1I5B - chains A and B; structure by X-ray diffraction, 1.94 A resolution.

[Chain A (and B)]
Protein: Chemotaxis protein chea
Source organism: Thermotoga maritima
Notes: EC 2.7.3.-; fragment: domain p4; chain B of this document is another copy of the same molecule, construct and numbering; everything in this record applies to it too
UniProt: Q56310 (CHEA_THEMA); residue numbers follow UniProt; this construct covers 352-540
Chain sequence (189 residues; row label = number of the first residue in the row):
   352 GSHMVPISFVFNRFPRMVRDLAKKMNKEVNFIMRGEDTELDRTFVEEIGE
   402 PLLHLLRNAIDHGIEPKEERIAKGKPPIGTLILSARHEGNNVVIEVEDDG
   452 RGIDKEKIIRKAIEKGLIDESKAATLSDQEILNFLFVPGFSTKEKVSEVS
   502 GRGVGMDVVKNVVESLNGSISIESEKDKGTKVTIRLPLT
Unresolved in the structure: 495-503 (chain B: 352, 495-503)
Differences from the reference sequence: engineered mutation Gly352 (Lys in Q56310), Ser353 (Ile in Q56310), His354 (Arg in Q56310)
Metal / ion sites: Mn2+: His405, Asn409 (together with AMP-PNP)
Residues lining bound ligands: AMP-PNP (ANP; phosphoaminophosphonic acid-adenylate ester): His405, Arg408, Asn409, Ala410, His413, Gly414, Asp449, Gly453, Ile454, Lys458, Leu486, Ser492, Thr493, Lys494, Val505, Gly506, Met507, Thr531

[Chain A / chain B interface]
Contacting residue pairs (14; chain A residue first):
  Thr394(A) with Gly425(B); Lys426(B); Pro427(B)
  Glu398(A) with Pro427(B)
  Val509(A) with Arg385(B)
  Asn512(A) with Asn381(B); Ile383(B)
  Glu515(A) with Ile429(B)
  Ser516(A) with Pro427(B); Pro428(B); Ile429(B), hydrogen bond (backbone-backbone)
  Leu517(A) with Pro427(B), hydrophobic
  Asn518(A) with Pro428(B); Ile429(B)
Other interface residues (no listed pair), chain A (9 interface residues in all): Gly504
Other interface residues (no listed pair), chain B (10 interface residues in all): Lys418, Thr431

[Overview]
9 residues of chain A and 10 residues of chain B are in contact; the contacts include 1 hydrogen bond. Its one
hydrogen bond, Ser516(A)-Ile429(B), is backbone to backbone. Chain A binds AMP-PNP. The Mn2+ site is built by
His405(A) and Asn409(A).
Both chains are Chemotaxis protein chea (Thermotoga maritima). Entry 1I5B (Structure of chea domain P4 in
complex with adpnp and manganese) was determined by X-ray diffraction (same publication as 1I58, 1I59, 1I5A,
1I5C and 1I5D).
